Entry 8ZKR (electron microscopy, 2.80 A resolution); this record covers chains A and D of the 4 polymer chains in the assembly.

Chain A:
Name: Polycystin-1
Source organism: Homo sapiens
Reference sequence: P98161 (PKD1_HUMAN); numbering as in UniProt (aligned over 3052-4303)
Sequence (1261 residues; numbered 3043 to 4303; the number before each row is that of its first residue):
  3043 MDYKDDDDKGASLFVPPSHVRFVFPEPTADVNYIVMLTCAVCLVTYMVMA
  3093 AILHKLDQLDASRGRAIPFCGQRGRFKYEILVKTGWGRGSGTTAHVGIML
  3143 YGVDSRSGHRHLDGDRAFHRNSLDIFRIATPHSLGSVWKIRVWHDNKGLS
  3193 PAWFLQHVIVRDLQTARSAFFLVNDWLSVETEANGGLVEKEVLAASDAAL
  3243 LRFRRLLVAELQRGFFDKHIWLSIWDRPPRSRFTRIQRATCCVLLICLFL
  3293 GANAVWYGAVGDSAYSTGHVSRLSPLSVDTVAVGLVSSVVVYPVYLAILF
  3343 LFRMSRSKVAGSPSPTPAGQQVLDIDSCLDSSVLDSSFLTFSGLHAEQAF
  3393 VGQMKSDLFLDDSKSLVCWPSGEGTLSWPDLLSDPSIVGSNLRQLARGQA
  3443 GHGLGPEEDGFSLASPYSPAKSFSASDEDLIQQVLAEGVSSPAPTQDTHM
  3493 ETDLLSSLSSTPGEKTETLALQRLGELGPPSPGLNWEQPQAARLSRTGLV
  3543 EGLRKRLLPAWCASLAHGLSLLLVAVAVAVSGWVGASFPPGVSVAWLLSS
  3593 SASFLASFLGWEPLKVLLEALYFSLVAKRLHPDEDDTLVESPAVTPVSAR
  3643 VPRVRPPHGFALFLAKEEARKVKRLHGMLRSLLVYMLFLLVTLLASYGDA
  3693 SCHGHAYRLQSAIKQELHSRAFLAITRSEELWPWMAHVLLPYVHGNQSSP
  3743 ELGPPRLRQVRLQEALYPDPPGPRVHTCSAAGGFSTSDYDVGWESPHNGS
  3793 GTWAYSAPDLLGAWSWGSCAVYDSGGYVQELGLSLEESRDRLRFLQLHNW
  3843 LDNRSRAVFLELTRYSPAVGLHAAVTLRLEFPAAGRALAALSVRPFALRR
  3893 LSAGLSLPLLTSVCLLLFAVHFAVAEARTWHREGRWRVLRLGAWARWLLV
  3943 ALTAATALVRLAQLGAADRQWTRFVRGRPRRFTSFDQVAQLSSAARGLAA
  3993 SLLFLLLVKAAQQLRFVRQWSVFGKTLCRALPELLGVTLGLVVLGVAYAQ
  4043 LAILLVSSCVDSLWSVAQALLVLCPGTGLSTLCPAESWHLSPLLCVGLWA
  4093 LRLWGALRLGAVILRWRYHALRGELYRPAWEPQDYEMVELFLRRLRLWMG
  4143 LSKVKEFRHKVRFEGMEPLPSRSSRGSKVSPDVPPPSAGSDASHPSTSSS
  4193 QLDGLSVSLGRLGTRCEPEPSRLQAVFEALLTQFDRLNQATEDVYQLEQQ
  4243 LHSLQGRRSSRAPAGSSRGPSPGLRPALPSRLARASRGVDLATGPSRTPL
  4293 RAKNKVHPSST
Not modelled in the structure: 3043-3060, 3105-3116, 3230-3242, 3342-3555, 3611-3655, 4121-4303
Sequence notes: initiating methionine (3043); expression tag (3044-3051)
UniProt features mapped onto this chain:
  - modified residue: Ser4166 (Phosphoserine)
  - glycosylation (N-linked (GlcNAc...) asparagine): Asn3738, Asn3790, Asn3845
  - natural variant: Val3138 (V3138M: In PKD1; uncertain significance), Leu3154 (L3154P: In PKD1), Ile3167 (I3167F: In PKD1), Asn3188 (deletion: In PKD1), Arg3247 (R3247H: In PKD1; uncertain significance), Val3285 (V3285I: In PKD1; uncertain significance), Pro3355 (P3355L: In PKD1; uncertain significance), Val3375 (V3375M: In PKD1; uncertain significance), Thr3382 (T3382M: In PKD1; uncertain significance), Leu3511 (L3511V: In PKD1; uncertain significance), Gly3560 (G3560R: In PKD1), Gly3602 (G3602S: In PKD1; uncertain significance), 25 further natural variant entries in UniProt

Chain D:
Name: Polycystin-2
Source organism: Homo sapiens
Reference sequence: Q13563 (PKD2_HUMAN); residue numbers follow UniProt; this construct covers 1-968
Sequence (1007 residues; each row starts with the number of its first residue; numbers below 1 keep their minus sign (Met-38 is residue -38)):
   -38 MGASSAWSHPQFEKGGGSGGGSGGSAWSHPQFEKGSAAAMVNSSRVQPQQ
    12 PGDAKRPPAPRAPDPGRLMAGCAAVGASLAAPGGLCEQRGLEIEMQRIRQ
    62 AAARDPPAGAAASPSPPLSSCSRQAWSRDNPGFEAEEEEEEVEGEEGGMV
   112 VEMDVEWRPGSRRSAASSAVSSVGARSRGLGGYHGAGHPSGRRRRREDQG
   162 PPCPSPVGGGDPLHRHLPLEGQPPRVAWAERLVRGLRGLWGTRLMEESST
   212 NREKYLKSVLRELVTYLLFLIVLCILTYGMMSSNVYYYTRMMSQLFLDTP
   262 VSKTEKTNFKTLSSMEDFWKFTEGSLLDGLYWKMQPSNQTEADNRSFIFY
   312 ENLLLGVPRIRQLRVRNGSCSIPQDLRDEIKECYDVYSVSSEDRAPFGPR
   362 NGTAWIYTSEKDLNGSSHWGIIATYSGAGYYLDLSRTREETAAQVASLKK
   412 NVWLDRGTRATFIDFSVYNANINLFCVVRLLVEFPATGGVIPSWQFQPLK
   462 LIRYVTTFDFFLAACEIIFCFFIFYYVVEEILEIRIHKLHYFRSFWNCLD
   512 VVIVVLSVVAIGINIYRTSNVEVLLQFLEDQNTFPNFEHLAYWQIQFNNI
   562 AAVTVFFVWIKLFKFINFNRTMSQLSTTMSRCAKDLFGFAIMFFIIFLAY
   612 AQLAYLVFGTQVDDFSTFQECIFTQFRIILGDINFAEIEEANRVLGPIYF
   662 TTFVFFMFFILLNMFLAIINDTYSEVKSDLAQQKAEMELSDLIRKGYHKA
   712 LVKLKLKKNTVDDISESLRQGGGKLNFDELRQDLKGKGHTDAEIEAIFTK
   762 YDQDGDQELTEHEHQQMRDDLEKEREDLDLDHSSLPRPMSSRSFPRSLDD
   812 SEEDDDEDSGHSSRRRGSISSGVSYEEFQVLVRRVDRMEHSIGSIVSKID
   862 AVIVKLEIMERAKLKRREVLGRLLDGVAEDERLGRDSEIHREQMERLVRE
   912 ELERWESDDAASQISHGLGTPVGLNGQPRPRSSRPSSSQSTEGMEGAGGN
   962 GSSNVHV
Not modelled in the structure: -38 to 218, 294-312, 699-968
Cystine bridges: Cys331-Cys344
Glycans and other covalent adducts: N-acetylglucosamine (NAG) linked to Asn328, Asn375
Sequence notes: initiating methionine (-38); expression tag (-37 to -4); linker (-3 to 0)
UniProt features mapped onto this chain:
  - region: Arg803 to His822 (Linker), Asp810 to Gly821 (Important for interaction with PACS1 and PACS2)
  - motif: Leu641 to Asp643 (Selectivity filter)
  - binding site (cholesterol): Gln557
  - binding site (Ca(2+)): Leu641, Asp763, Asp765, Asp767, Glu769, Glu774
  - modified residue: Ser76 (Phosphoserine), Ser80 (Phosphoserine), Arg137 (Omega-N-methylarginine), Ser801 (Phosphoserine), Ser808 (Phosphoserine), Ser812 (Phosphoserine), Ser829 (Phosphoserine)
  - glycosylation (N-linked (GlcNAc...) asparagine): Asn299, Asn305, Asn328 (complex), Asn362, Asn375
  - natural variant: Arg306 (R306Q: In PKD2), Arg322 (R322Q: In PKD2; R322W: In PKD2), Ala356 (A356P: In PKD2), Ala384 (A384P: In PKD2), Trp414 (W414G: In PKD2), Arg420 (R420G: In PKD2), Ile479 (deletion: In PKD2), Arg504 to Val512 (deletion: In PKD2), Asp511 (D511V: In PKD2), Cys632 (C632R: In PKD2), Tyr684 (deletion: In PKD2), Arg807 (R807Q: In PKD2)
  - mutagenesis: Ser76 (S76A: Abolishes phosphorylation of the N-terminal domain. Abolishes the ability to complement a pkd2-deficient zebrafish mutant; when associated with A-80), Ser80 (S80A: Decreases phosphorylation of the N-terminal domain. Abolishes the ability to complement a pkd2-deficient zebrafish mutant; when associated with A-76), Trp201 (W201A: Abolishes increased channel activity due to a gain of function mutation; when associated with P-604), Cys331 (C331S: Does not affect localization to the cilium. Loss of ion channel function), Phe604 (F604A/I: No effect on channel activation; F604P: Gain-of-function mutation resulting in increased channel activity. Absence of gain of function; when associated with F-605 DEL ...), Phe605 (Abolishes increased channel activity due to a gain of function mutation; when associated with P-604), Phe629 (F629S: Abolishes increased channel activity due to a gain of function mutation; when associated with P-604. Reduces but do not abolish ion channel function; when associated with A-677 and A-681), Arg638 (R638C: Abolishes increased channel activity due to a gain of function mutation; when associated with P-604. Reduces but do not abolish ion channel function; when associated with A-677 and A-681 ...), Leu677 (L677A: Constitutive active channel; when associated with A-681. Reduces but do not abolish ion channel function; when associated with S-629 and A-681. Reduces but do not abolish ion channel function ...), Asn681 (N681A: Constitutive active channel; when associated with A-677. Reduces but do not abolish ion channel function; when associated with S-629 and A-677. Reduces but do not abolish ion channel function ...), Tyr684 (Y684A: Abolishes increased channel activity due to a gain of function mutation; when associated with P-604), Lys688 (K688A: Abolishes increased channel activity due to a gain of function mutation; when associated with P-604), 20 further mutagenesis entries in UniProt

How chain A and chain D interact:
Residue-residue contacts (42; chain A residue first):
  Pro3765(A) - Met252(D)  hydrophobic
  Arg3766(A) - Tyr248(D)
  Glu4025(A) - Thr582(D)  hydrogen bond
  Glu4025(A) - Gln585(D)
  Glu4025(A) - Leu586(D)
  Glu4025(A) - Lys688(D)  salt bridge
  Gly4028(A) - Met583(D)
  Val4029(A) - Leu586(D)  hydrophobic
  Gly4032(A) - Phe574(D)
  Val4035(A) - Phe574(D)  hydrophobic
  Ala4039(A) - Phe567(D)
  Ala4039(A) - Trp570(D)  hydrophobic
  Gln4042(A) - Thr238(D)  hydrogen bond
  Gln4042(A) - Val566(D)
  Gln4042(A) - Trp570(D)  hydrogen bond
  Leu4043(A) - Ala563(D)
  Leu4043(A) - Val564(D)
  Ile4045(A) - Met242(D)  hydrophobic
  Leu4046(A) - Met241(D)  hydrophobic
  Ser4049(A) - Asn559(D)
  Ser4050(A) - Phe457(D)
  Ser4050(A) - Gln458(D)
  Cys4051(A) - Phe457(D)
  Val4052(A) - Trp455(D)
  Val4052(A) - Gln456(D)
  Asp4053(A) - Trp455(D)
  Ser4057(A) - Gln630(D)
  Leu4065(A) - Leu641(D)
  Cys4066(A) - Leu641(D)  hydrophobic
  Thr4069(A) - Asp643(D)
  Arg4094(A) - Leu641(D)
  Arg4094(A) - Asp643(D)  salt bridge
  Leu4095(A) - Leu641(D)  hydrophobic
  Trp4096(A) - Phe669(D)  hydrophobic
  Arg4100(A) - Leu677(D)
  Leu4101(A) - Ile680(D)  hydrophobic
  Val4104(A) - Ile680(D)  hydrophobic
  Val4104(A) - Asn681(D)
  Val4104(A) - Tyr684(D)  hydrophobic
  Arg4107(A) - Asn681(D)  hydrogen bond
  Trp4108(A) - Tyr684(D)  hydrophobic
  Trp4108(A) - Lys688(D)
Other interface residues (no listed pair), chain A (40 interface residues in all): His3768, Pro4024, Leu4031, Leu4036, Val4038, Tyr4040, Leu4047, Ala4061, Val4064, Gly4068, Ile4105
Other interface residues (no listed pair), chain D (39 interface residues in all): Thr250, Ser254, Pro459, Asn560, Ala562, Ile571, Ile577, Phe634, Arg638, Ser685

Summary:
The interface between chain A and chain D involves 40 residues on one side and 39 on the other, with 4
hydrogen bonds and 2 salt bridges. Polar pairs include Glu4025(A)-Lys688(D), Arg4094(A)-Asp643(D) and
Glu4025(A)-Thr582(D).
Chain A is Polycystin-1 and chain D is Polycystin-2, both from Homo sapiens; the structure, Structure of
Polycystin-1/Polycystin-2 complex with phosphatidic acid bound, was determined by electron microscopy.
